2IJ0 - chains E and C of the 4 polymer chains in the assembly; structure by X-ray diffraction, 2.25 A resolution.

[Chain E (and C)]
Protein: penultimate affinity-matured variant of hVbeta 2.1, D10
From: Homo sapiens
Notes: chain C of this document is another copy of the same molecule, construct and numbering; everything in this record applies to it too
UniProtKB: Q5W0G6 (Q5W0G6_HUMAN); the construct lacks a stretch of the UniProt sequence, so the offset changes along the chain: 2-27 = UniProt 30-55; 28-52 = UniProt 57-81; 53-94 = UniProt 83-124
Chain sequence (118 residues; row label = number of the first residue in the row; note: 1 number in that range is skipped by the numbering (no residue carries it; nothing is unmodelled there)):
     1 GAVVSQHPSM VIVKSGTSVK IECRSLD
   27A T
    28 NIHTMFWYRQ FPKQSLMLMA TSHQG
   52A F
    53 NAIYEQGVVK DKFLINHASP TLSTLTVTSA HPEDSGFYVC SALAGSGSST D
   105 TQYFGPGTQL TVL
Disulfides: Cys23-Cys92

[How chain E and chain C interact]
Contacting residue pairs - 21 pairs, chain E then chain C:
  His7(E) - Val13(C)
  His7(E) - Thr17(C)  hydrogen bond
  His7(E) - Ser18(C)
  Pro8(E) - Val11(C)  hydrophobic
  Pro8(E) - Ile12(C)
  Pro8(E) - Val13(C)  hydrophobic
  Ser9(E) - Ile12(C)  hydrogen bond (backbone-backbone)
  Ser9(E) - Val13(C)
  Met10(E) - Val11(C)
  Met10(E) - Ile12(C)  hydrogen bond (backbone-backbone)
  Val11(E) - Pro8(C)  hydrophobic
  Val11(E) - Met10(C)
  Ile12(E) - Pro8(C)
  Ile12(E) - Ser9(C)  hydrogen bond (backbone-side chain)
  Ile12(E) - Met10(C)  hydrogen bond (backbone-backbone)
  Val13(E) - His7(C)
  Val13(E) - Pro8(C)  hydrophobic
  Thr17(E) - His7(C)  hydrogen bond
  Ser18(E) - His7(C)  hydrogen bond (backbone-side chain)
  Lys20(E) - Lys20(C)
  Pro110(E) - Lys14(C)
Interface residues without a listed pair, chain E (13 interface residues in all): Val19, Leu117
Interface residues without a listed pair, chain C (13 interface residues in all): Val19, Leu117

[Overview]
The chain E/chain C interface involves 13 residues from each chain, with 7 hydrogen bonds. Among the polar
pairs are His7(E)-Thr17(C), Ile12(E)-Ser9(C) and Ser18(E)-His7(C).
Both chains are penultimate affinity-matured variant of hVbeta 2.1, D10 (Homo sapiens). Entry 2IJ0 (Structural
basis of T cell specificity and activation by the bacterial superantigen toxic shock syndrome toxin-1) was
determined by X-ray diffraction.
